Entry 2UXZ (X-ray diffraction, 1.75 A resolution); this record covers chains A and B.

Chain A:
Molecule: HIV-1 protease
From: Human immunodeficiency virus 1
Notes: EC 3.4.23.16
Reference sequence: P03366 (POL_HV1B1); residues 1-99 here correspond to UniProt positions 501-599 (UniProt number = residue number + 500)
Sequence (99 residues; each row starts with the number of its first residue):
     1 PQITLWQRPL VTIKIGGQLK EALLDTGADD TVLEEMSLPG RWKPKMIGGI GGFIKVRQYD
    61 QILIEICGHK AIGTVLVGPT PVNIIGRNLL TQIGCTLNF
Small-molecule neighbours: HI1 (methyl [(1S)-1-({2-[(4R)-4-benzyl-4-hydroxy-5-{[(1S,2R)-2-hydroxy-2,3-dihydro-1H-inden-1-yl]amino}-5-oxopentyl]-2-(4-bromobenzyl)hydrazino}carbonyl)-2,2-dimethylpropyl]carbamate): Arg-8, Leu-23, Asp-25, Gly-27, Ala-28, Asp-29, Asp-30, Ile-47, Gly-48, Gly-49, Ile-50, Phe-53, Pro-81, Val-82, Ile-84
UniProt features mapped onto this chain:
  - region (Dimerization of protease): Pro-1 to Leu-5, Gly-49 to Lys-55, Asn-88 to Phe-99
  - active site: Asp-25 (For protease activity)
  - site: Phe-99 (Cleavage)

Chain B:
Molecule: HIV-1 protease
From: Human immunodeficiency virus 1
Notes: EC 3.4.23.16
Reference sequence: P03366 (POL_HV1B1); residues 101-199 here correspond to UniProt positions 501-599 (UniProt number = residue number + 400)
Sequence (99 residues; each row starts with the number of its first residue):
   101 PQITLWQRPL VTIKIGGQLK EALLDTGADD TVLEEMSLPG RWKPKMIGGI GGFIKVRQYD
   161 QILIEICGHK AIGTVLVGPT PVNIIGRNLL TQIGCTLNF
Small-molecule neighbours: HI1 (methyl [(1S)-1-({2-[(4R)-4-benzyl-4-hydroxy-5-{[(1S,2R)-2-hydroxy-2,3-dihydro-1H-inden-1-yl]amino}-5-oxopentyl]-2-(4-bromobenzyl)hydrazino}carbonyl)-2,2-dimethylpropyl]carbamate): Leu-123, Asp-125, Gly-127, Ala-128, Asp-129, Asp-130, Thr-131, Val-132, Ile-147, Gly-148, Gly-149, Ile-150, Pro-181, Val-182, Ile-184
UniProt features mapped onto this chain:
  - region (Dimerization of protease): Pro-101 to Leu-105, Gly-149 to Lys-155, Asn-188 to Phe-199
  - active site: Asp-125 (For protease activity)
  - site: Phe-199 (Cleavage)

How chain A and chain B interact:
Residue-residue contacts - 98 pairs, chain A then chain B:
  Pro-1(A) with Leu-197(B); Asn-198(B); Phe-199(B), hydrogen bond (backbone-backbone)
  Gln-2(A) with Thr-196(B); Leu-197(B); Asn-198(B), hydrogen bond
  Ile-3(A) with Thr-196(B); Leu-197(B), hydrogen bond (backbone-backbone); Phe-199(B), hydrophobic
  Leu-5(A) with Thr-126(B); Arg-187(B), hydrogen bond (backbone-side chain); Leu-190(B), hydrophobic; Thr-191(B); Cys-195(B)
  Trp-6(A) with Arg-187(B), hydrogen bond (backbone-side chain); Thr-191(B)
  Gln-7(A) with Arg-187(B)
  Arg-8(A) with Asp-129(B), salt bridge; Arg-187(B)
  Pro-9(A) with Thr-126(B); Arg-187(B); Leu-197(B), hydrophobic
  Leu-23(A) with Gly-127(B)
  Leu-24(A) with Thr-126(B), hydrogen bond (backbone-side chain); Leu-197(B), hydrophobic
  Asp-25(A) with Asp-125(B); Thr-126(B); Gly-127(B), hydrogen bond (side chain-backbone)
  Thr-26(A) with Leu-105(B); Pro-109(B); Leu-124(B), hydrogen bond (side chain-backbone); Asp-125(B); Thr-126(B), hydrogen bond (side chain-backbone); Leu-197(B)
  Gly-27(A) with Leu-123(B); Asp-125(B), hydrogen bond (backbone-side chain)
  Asp-29(A) with Arg-108(B), salt bridge
  Ile-50(A) with Ile-147(B), hydrophobic; Gly-148(B); Gly-149(B); Ile-150(B); Gly-151(B), hydrogen bond (backbone-backbone); Gly-152(B); Thr-180(B); Pro-181(B)
  Gly-51(A) with Gly-151(B); Gly-152(B); Ile-154(B)
  Gly-52(A) with Gly-151(B)
  Ile-54(A) with Ile-150(B), hydrophobic
  Cys-67(A) with Phe-199(B), hydrophobic
  His-69(A) with Phe-199(B)
  Thr-80(A) with Ile-150(B)
  Pro-81(A) with Gly-149(B); Ile-150(B)
  Arg-87(A) with Leu-105(B), hydrogen bond (side chain-backbone); Trp-106(B), hydrogen bond (side chain-backbone); Gln-107(B), hydrogen bond (side chain-backbone); Arg-108(B); Pro-109(B)
  Leu-90(A) with Leu-105(B), hydrophobic
  Thr-91(A) with Leu-105(B); Trp-106(B)
  Gln-92(A) with Trp-106(B)
  Ile-93(A) with Phe-199(B)
  Gly-94(A) with Asn-198(B); Phe-199(B)
  Cys-95(A) with Leu-105(B); Leu-197(B), hydrophobic; Asn-198(B); Phe-199(B), hydrophobic
  Thr-96(A) with Gln-102(B); Ile-103(B); Thr-104(B); Thr-196(B); Leu-197(B); Asn-198(B), hydrogen bond (backbone-backbone)
  Leu-97(A) with Pro-101(B); Gln-102(B); Ile-103(B), hydrogen bond (backbone-backbone); Pro-109(B), hydrophobic; Thr-126(B); Cys-195(B), hydrophobic; Thr-196(B); Leu-197(B), hydrophobic
  Asn-98(A) with Pro-101(B); Gln-102(B), hydrogen bond; Gly-194(B); Cys-195(B); Thr-196(B), hydrogen bond (backbone-backbone); Asn-198(B), hydrogen bond
  Phe-99(A) with Pro-101(B), hydrogen bond (backbone-backbone); Ile-103(B), hydrophobic; Cys-167(B), hydrophobic; His-169(B); Ile-193(B); Gly-194(B); Cys-195(B), hydrophobic
Interface residues without a listed pair, chain A (36 interface residues in all): Thr-4, Gly-49, Pro-79
Interface residues without a listed pair, chain B (37 interface residues in all): Phe-153

Overview:
36 residues of chain A face 37 of chain B across their interface; the contacts include 20 hydrogen bonds and 2
salt bridges. Among the polar pairs are Arg-8(A)/Asp-129(B), Asp-29(A)/Arg-108(B) and Gln-2(A)/Asn-198(B).
Compound HI1 is bound between chain A and chain B.
Chain A and chain B are both HIV-1 protease (Human immunodeficiency virus 1); the structure,
Two-Carbon-Elongated HIV-1 Protease Inhibitors with a Tertiary- Alcohol-Containing Transition-State Mimic, was
determined by X-ray diffraction (same publication as 2UY0).
